8PVS - chain A; structure by X-ray diffraction, 1.68 A resolution.

Chain A:
Molecule: Alpha-1,3-galactosidase B
Source organism: Akkermansia muciniphila
Notes: EC 3.2.1.-, 3.2.1.22
UniProt: B2UNU8 (GLAB_AKKM8); residues 1-731 here correspond to UniProt positions 64-794 (UniProt number = residue number + 63)
Amino-acid sequence (731 residues; each row starts with the number of its first residue):
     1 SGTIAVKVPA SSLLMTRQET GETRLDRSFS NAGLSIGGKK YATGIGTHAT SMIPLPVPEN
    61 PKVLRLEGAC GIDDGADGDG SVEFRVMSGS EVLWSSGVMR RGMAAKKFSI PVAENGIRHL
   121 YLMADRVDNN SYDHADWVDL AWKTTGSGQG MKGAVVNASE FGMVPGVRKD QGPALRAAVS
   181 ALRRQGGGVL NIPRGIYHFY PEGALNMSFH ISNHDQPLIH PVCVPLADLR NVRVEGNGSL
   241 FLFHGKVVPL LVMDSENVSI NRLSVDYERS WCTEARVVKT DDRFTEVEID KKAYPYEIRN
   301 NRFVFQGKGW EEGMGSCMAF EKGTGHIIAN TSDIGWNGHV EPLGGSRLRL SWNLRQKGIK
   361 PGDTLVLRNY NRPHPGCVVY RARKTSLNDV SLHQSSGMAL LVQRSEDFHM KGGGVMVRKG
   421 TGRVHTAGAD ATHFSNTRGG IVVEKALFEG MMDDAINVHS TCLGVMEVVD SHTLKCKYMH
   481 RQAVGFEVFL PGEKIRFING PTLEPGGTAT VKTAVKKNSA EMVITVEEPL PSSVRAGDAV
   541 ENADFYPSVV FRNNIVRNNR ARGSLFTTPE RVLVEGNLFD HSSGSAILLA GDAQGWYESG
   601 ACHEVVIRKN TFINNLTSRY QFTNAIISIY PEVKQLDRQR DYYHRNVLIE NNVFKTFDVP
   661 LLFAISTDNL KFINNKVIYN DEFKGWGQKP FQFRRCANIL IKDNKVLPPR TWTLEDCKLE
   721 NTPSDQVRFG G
Metal / ion sites: Na+ site 1: Thr20 (shared with 1 residue of chain B); Ca2+ site 1: Ser81, Arg126, Asp128, Asn129, Asp133; Na+ site 2: Val155 (shared with 1 residue of chain B); Ca2+ site 2: Asn499, Ser533, Asp538
Ligand contacts: alpha-D-galactopyranose (GLA): Asn213, Arg372, Met398, Asp430, His433, Asp453, Asp454, Asn457, Arg562, Leu565, Trp596, Glu598

In short:
Ligands of chain A: alpha-D-galactopyranose. Ser81, Arg126, Asp128, Asn129 and Asp133 form the Ca2+ site 1.
Asn499, Ser533 and Asp538 coordinate Ca2+ site 2.
Chain A is Alpha-1,3-galactosidase B (Akkermansia muciniphila); the structure, Targeting extended blood
antigens by Akkermansia muciniphila enzymes unveils a missing link for generating universal donor ..., was
determined by X-ray diffraction (same publication as 8PXT, 8PXU and 8PXV).
